3UES - chains A and B; structure by X-ray diffraction, 1.60 A resolution.

# Chain A (and B)
Molecule: Alpha-1,3/4-fucosidase
From: Bifidobacterium longum subsp. infantis
Notes: EC 3.2.1.111; chain B of this document is another copy of the same molecule, construct and numbering; everything in this record applies to it too
UniProtKB: B7GNN8 (B7GNN8_BIFLS); numbering as in UniProt (aligned over 1-478)
Amino-acid sequence (478 residues; each row starts with the number of its first residue):
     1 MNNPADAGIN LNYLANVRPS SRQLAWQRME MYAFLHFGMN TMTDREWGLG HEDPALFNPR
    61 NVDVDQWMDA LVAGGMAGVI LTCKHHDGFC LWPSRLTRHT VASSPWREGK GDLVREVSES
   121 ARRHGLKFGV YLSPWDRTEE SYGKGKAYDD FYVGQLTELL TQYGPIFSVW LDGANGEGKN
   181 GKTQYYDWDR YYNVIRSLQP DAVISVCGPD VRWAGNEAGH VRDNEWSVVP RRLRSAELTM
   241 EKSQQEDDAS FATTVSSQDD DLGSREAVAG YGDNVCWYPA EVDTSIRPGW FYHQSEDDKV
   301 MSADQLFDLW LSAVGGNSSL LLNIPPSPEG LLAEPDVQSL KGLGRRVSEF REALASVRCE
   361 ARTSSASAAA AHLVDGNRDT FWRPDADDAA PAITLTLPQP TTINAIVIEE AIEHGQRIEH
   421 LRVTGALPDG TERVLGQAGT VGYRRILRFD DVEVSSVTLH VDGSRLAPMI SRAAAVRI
Disordered / not traced: 1-8, 240-252 (chain B: 1-7, 240-252)
Ion coordination: Na+: His372, Asp375, Asn377, Thr380, Ser471
Ligand contacts: (2S,3R,4S,5R)-2-methylpiperidine-3,4,5-triol (DFU): Phe34, His36, Glu46, Trp47, His85, His86, Tyr131, Trp170, Asp172, Ala174, Glu217, Asp283, Trp290
Reported in the primary citation:
  - catalytic residues: Asp172, Glu217
  - conformationally variable residues (loop rearrangement): Gly173 to Lys182, Gly215 to His220
  - binding site for (2S,3R,4S,5R)-2-methylpiperidine-3,4,5-triol: Asp172
  - mutagenesis - D172A (20,000-fold), E217A (20,000-fold): decreased catalytic activity
  - binding site for 1,2-ethanediol: Asp172, Gly173, Glu217, Glu237

# Chain A / chain B interface
Contacting residue pairs (51; chain A residue first):
  Asn12(A) with Arg95(B); Thr161(B)
  Tyr13(A) with Thr157(B); Asn193(B); Val194(B); Ser197(B); Leu198(B), hydrophobic
  Asn16(A) with Thr161(B); Ser197(B); Leu198(B)
  Val17(A) with Ser197(B)
  Arg18(A) with Ser197(B), hydrogen bond (backbone-backbone); Leu198(B)
  Pro19(A) with Pro200(B)
  Ser20(A) with Pro200(B)
  Arg95(A) with Asn12(B)
  Val153(A) with Asp273(B)
  Thr157(A) with Tyr13(B)
  Thr161(A) with Asn12(B); Asn16(B)
  Asp189(A) with Arg231(B), salt bridge
  Arg190(A) with Asp273(B), salt bridge
  Asn193(A) with Tyr13(B); Arg231(B); Asp273(B), hydrogen bond (side chain-backbone); Val275(B), hydrogen bond (side chain-backbone); Cys276(B)
  Val194(A) with Tyr13(B); Asp273(B)
  Ser197(A) with Tyr13(B), hydrogen bond; Asn16(B); Val17(B); Arg18(B), hydrogen bond (backbone-backbone); Val275(B); Cys276(B)
  Leu198(A) with Tyr13(B); Asn16(B); Arg18(B)
  Pro200(A) with Arg18(B); Pro19(B); Ser20(B)
  Arg231(A) with Asp189(B), salt bridge; Asn193(B)
  Asp273(A) with Val153(B); Arg190(B), salt bridge; Asn193(B), hydrogen bond (backbone-side chain); Val194(B)
  Val275(A) with Asn193(B), hydrogen bond (backbone-side chain); Ser197(B)
  Cys276(A) with Asn193(B); Ser197(B)
Interface residues without a listed pair, chain A (26 interface residues in all): Ser21, Asp201, Arg234, Asn274
Interface residues without a listed pair, chain B (27 interface residues in all): Ser21, Arg196, Asp201, Arg234, Asn274

# Summary
Chain A and chain B form an interface of 26 and 27 residues respectively, with 7 hydrogen bonds and 4 salt
bridges. Polar pairs include Asp189(A)-Arg231(B), Arg190(A)-Asp273(B) and Asn193(A)-Asp273(B). Chain A binds
(2S,3R,4S,5R)-2-methylpiperidine-3,4,5-triol. The paper reports catalytic residues Asp172(A) and Glu217(A);
D172A and E217A of chain A reduce catalytic activity.
Chain A and chain B are both Alpha-1,3/4-fucosidase (Bifidobacterium longum subsp. infantis); the structure,
Crystal structure of alpha-1,3/4-fucosidase from Bifidobacterium longum subsp. infantis complexed with
deoxyfuconojirimycin, was determined by X-ray diffraction.
